PDB entry 7JZX | electron microscopy, 3.40 A resolution | chains A and J of the 11 polymer chains in the assembly

# Chain A
Protein: CRISPR-associated protein Csy1
Organism: Pseudomonas aeruginosa
UniProtKB: Q02ML9 (CSY1_PSEAB); residues 1-434 here = UniProt positions 1-434
Sequence (434 residues; row label = number of the first residue in the row):
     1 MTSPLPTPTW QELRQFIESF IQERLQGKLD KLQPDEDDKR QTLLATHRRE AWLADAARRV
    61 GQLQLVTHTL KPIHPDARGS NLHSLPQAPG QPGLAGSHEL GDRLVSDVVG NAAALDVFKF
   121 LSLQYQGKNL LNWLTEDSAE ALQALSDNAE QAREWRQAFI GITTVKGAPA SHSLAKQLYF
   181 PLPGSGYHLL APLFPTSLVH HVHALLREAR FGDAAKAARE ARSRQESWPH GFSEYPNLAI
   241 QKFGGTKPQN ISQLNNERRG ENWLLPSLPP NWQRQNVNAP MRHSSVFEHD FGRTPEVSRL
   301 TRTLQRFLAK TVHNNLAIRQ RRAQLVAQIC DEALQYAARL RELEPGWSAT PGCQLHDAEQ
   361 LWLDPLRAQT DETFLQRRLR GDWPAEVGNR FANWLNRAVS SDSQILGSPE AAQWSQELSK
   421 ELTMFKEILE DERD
Not modelled in the structure: 1-7

# Chain J
Protein: AcrF7
Organism: Pseudomonas aeruginosa
UniProtKB: B3G1L5 (B3G1L5_PSEAI); residues 1-83 here = UniProt positions 1-83
Sequence (83 residues; each row starts with the number of its first residue):
     1 MSHASHNGEA PKRIEAMTTF TSIVTTNPDF GGFEFYVEAG QQFDDSAYEE AYGVSVPSAV
    61 VEEMNAKAAQ LKDGEWLNVS HEA
Not modelled in the structure: 1-17

# Chain A / chain J interface
Contacting residue pairs - 47 pairs, chain A then chain J:
  Arg-24(A) / Glu-50(J)  salt bridge
  Lys-28(A) / Asp-44(J)
  Arg-58(A) / Glu-38(J)  salt bridge
  Gln-62(A) / Glu-38(J)
  Gln-62(A) / Trp-76(J)
  Lys-71(A) / Asp-29(J)  salt bridge
  Lys-71(A) / Gly-31(J)
  Lys-71(A) / Gly-32(J)
  Arg-78(A) / Asn-27(J)  hydrogen bond
  Arg-78(A) / Asp-29(J)
  Asn-81(A) / Gly-31(J)  hydrogen bond (side chain-backbone)
  Val-108(A) / Phe-33(J)
  Val-109(A) / Gly-31(J)
  Gly-110(A) / Phe-30(J)
  Gly-110(A) / Gly-32(J)  hydrogen bond (backbone-backbone)
  Gly-110(A) / Phe-33(J)
  Gly-110(A) / Glu-34(J)
  Asn-111(A) / Phe-30(J)
  Asn-111(A) / Glu-34(J)
  Asn-111(A) / Phe-35(J)
  Asn-111(A) / Tyr-36(J)  hydrogen bond (side chain-backbone)
  Ala-112(A) / Phe-33(J)  hydrophobic
  Ala-112(A) / Glu-34(J)  hydrogen bond (backbone-backbone)
  Ala-112(A) / Phe-35(J)
  Ala-112(A) / Ala-51(J)
  Ala-112(A) / Tyr-52(J)
  Ala-113(A) / Phe-35(J)  hydrophobic
  Ala-113(A) / Tyr-36(J)
  Leu-115(A) / Phe-33(J)  hydrophobic
  Leu-115(A) / Ala-51(J)  hydrophobic
  Lys-119(A) / Glu-50(J)  salt bridge
  Thr-246(A) / Glu-82(J)
  Lys-247(A) / Ser-80(J)
  Lys-247(A) / His-81(J)
  Lys-247(A) / Glu-82(J)
  Gln-249(A) / Phe-33(J)
  Gln-249(A) / Tyr-52(J)
  Gln-249(A) / His-81(J)  hydrogen bond
  Asn-250(A) / Gly-32(J)
  Asn-250(A) / Phe-33(J)
  Asn-250(A) / Glu-34(J)
  Ile-251(A) / Gly-32(J)
  Ile-251(A) / Phe-33(J)
  Ser-252(A) / Phe-33(J)
  Gln-253(A) / Phe-33(J)
  Asn-256(A) / Phe-33(J)
  Asn-256(A) / Tyr-52(J)
Other interface residues (no listed pair), chain A (25 interface residues in all): Arg-59, Asp-116
Other interface residues (no listed pair), chain J (22 interface residues in all): Gln-41, Ser-46, Ala-47, Ala-83
From the paper, about this interface:
  - specific contacts: Arg-24(A)/Glu-50(J), Lys-28(A)/Asp-44(J), Arg-58(A)/Glu-38(J), Lys-71(A)/Asp-29(J), Arg-78(A)/Asp-29(J), Asn-111(A)/Tyr-36(J) (hydrogen bond), Asn-250(A)/Ser-80(J)

# Overview
25 residues of chain A face 22 of chain J across their interface, with 6 hydrogen bonds and 4 salt bridges.
Polar contacts include Arg-24(A)/Glu-50(J), Arg-58(A)/Glu-38(J) and Lys-71(A)/Asp-29(J). The paper describes
contacts between Arg-24(A) and Glu-50(J), Lys-28(A) and Asp-44(J) and Arg-58(A) and Glu-38(J) among others; a
hydrogen bond between Asn-111(A) and Tyr-36(J).
Chain A is CRISPR-associated protein Csy1 and chain J is AcrF7, both from Pseudomonas aeruginosa; the
structure, Cryo-EM structure of CRISPR-Cas surveillance complex with AcrIF7, was determined by electron
microscopy (same publication as 7JZW and 7JZZ).
